7RCE - chains A and B of the 3 polymer chains in the assembly; structure by X-ray diffraction, 2.42 A resolution.

Chain A:
Name: I-OnuI_e-hPD1-d
From: Synthetic construct
Sequence (300 residues; each row starts with the number of its first residue):
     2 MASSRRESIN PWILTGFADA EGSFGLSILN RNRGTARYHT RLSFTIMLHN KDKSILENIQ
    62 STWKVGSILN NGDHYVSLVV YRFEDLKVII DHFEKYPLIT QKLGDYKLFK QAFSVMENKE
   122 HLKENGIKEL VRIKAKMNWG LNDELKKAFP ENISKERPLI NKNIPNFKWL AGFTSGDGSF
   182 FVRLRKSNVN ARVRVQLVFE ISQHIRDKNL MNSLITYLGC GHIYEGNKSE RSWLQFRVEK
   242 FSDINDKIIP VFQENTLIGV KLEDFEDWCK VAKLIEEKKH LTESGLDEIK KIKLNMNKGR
Unresolved in the structure: 2-5, 33-36, 187-193
Metal / ion sites: Ca2+ site 1: Ala21, Asp178 (shared with DC14(B) of chain B; 1 residue of chain C); Ca2+ site 2: Glu22, Gly177 (shared with DC15(B) of chain B; 1 residue of chain C); Ca2+ site 3: Glu22, Asp178 (shared with DC14(B), DC15(B) of chain B; 2 residues of chain C); Na+: Phe181 (shared with DA16(B) of chain B)

Chain B:
Molecule: 26-nt DNA strand
Sequence (26 nucleotides; row label = number of the first residue in the row; numbers below 1 keep their minus sign (DG-1 is residue -1)):
    -1 GGGGGCATGC AGATCCCACA GGCGCG
Metal / ion sites: Ca2+ site 1: DC14 (shared with Ala21(A), Asp178(A) of chain A; 1 residue of chain C); Ca2+ site 2: DC14, DC15 (shared with Glu22(A), Asp178(A) of chain A; 2 residues of chain C); Ca2+ site 3: DC15 (shared with Glu22(A), Gly177(A) of chain A; 1 residue of chain C); Na+: DA16 (shared with Phe181(A) of chain A)

Interface between chain A and chain B:
Residue-residue contacts (48):
  Glu22(A) with DC15(B), phosphate contact
  His40(A) with DG3(B), base contact
  Arg42(A) with DT6(B), hydrogen bond to the base
  Met48(A) with DA9(B), base contact
  Leu70(A) with DG7(B), phosphate contact
  Asn71(A) with DG7(B), sugar contact; DC8(B), phosphate contact
  Asn72(A) with DC8(B), base contact
  Tyr82(A) with DC4(B), sugar contact; DA5(B), hydrogen bond to the phosphate; DT6(B), base contact
  Arg83(A) with DC4(B), phosphate contact
  Phe84(A) with DC4(B), hydrogen bond to the phosphate
  His122(A) with DG3(B), salt bridge to the phosphate
  Trp140(A) with DG10(B), base contact; DA11(B), sugar contact; DT12(B), sugar contact
  Gly177(A) with DC15(B), phosphate contact
  Asp178(A) with DC14(B), phosphate contact; DC15(B), phosphate contact
  Gly179(A) with DC15(B), sugar contact; DA16(B), phosphate contact
  Ser180(A) with DC15(B), sugar contact; DA16(B), hydrogen bond to the phosphate
  Phe182(A) with DA16(B), sugar contact; DC17(B), phosphate contact
  Arg184(A) with DA18(B), salt bridge to the phosphate; DG19(B), hydrogen bond to the base
  Arg186(A) with DG19(B), hydrogen bond to the base; DG20(B), hydrogen bond to the base; DC21(B), base contact
  Glu201(A) with DA16(B), hydrogen bond to the base; DC17(B), hydrogen bond to the base
  Ser203(A) with DC14(B), sugar contact; DC15(B), base contact
  Gln204(A) with DC14(B), phosphate contact
  His205(A) with DC13(B), salt bridge to the phosphate; DC14(B), hydrogen bond to the phosphate
  Ser233(A) with DC13(B), hydrogen bond to the phosphate
  Trp234(A) with DC14(B), base contact; DC15(B), base contact
  Gln236(A) with DA16(B), base contact; DC17(B), base contact
  Arg238(A) with DC17(B), base contact; DA18(B), base contact
  Lys262(A) with DA16(B), phosphate contact
  Asn298(A) with DA16(B), phosphate contact; DC17(B), hydrogen bond to the phosphate
Interface residues without a listed pair, chain A (37 interface residues in all): Arg38, Thr41, Val80, Leu123, Phe181, Val183, Asp265, Lys294
Interface residues without a listed pair, chain B (20 interface residues in all): DG2

In short:
37 residues of chain A face 20 of chain B across their interface; the contacts include 12 hydrogen bonds and 3
salt bridges. Polar pairs include Arg42(A)-DT6(B), Arg184(A)-DG19(B) and Arg186(A)-DG19(B). Ala21(A),
Asp178(A) and DC14(B) coordinate Ca2+ site 1.
Chain A is I-OnuI_e-hPD1-d (Synthetic construct) and chain B is a 26-nt DNA strand; the structure, Third stage
reengineered variant of I-OnuI with specificity enhancing substitutions, was determined by X-ray diffraction.
